8EFV - chains A and F of the 8 polymer chains in the assembly; structure by electron microscopy, 2.97 A resolution.

Chain A (and F):
Molecule: Holliday junction ATP-dependent DNA helicase RuvB
Organism: Thermus thermophilus HB8
Notes: EC 3.6.4.12; chain F of this document is another copy of the same molecule, construct and numbering; everything in this record applies to it too
UniProt: Q5SL87 (RUVB_THET8); numbering as in UniProt (aligned over 1-324)
Chain sequence (324 residues; numbered 1 to 324; the number before each row is that of its first residue):
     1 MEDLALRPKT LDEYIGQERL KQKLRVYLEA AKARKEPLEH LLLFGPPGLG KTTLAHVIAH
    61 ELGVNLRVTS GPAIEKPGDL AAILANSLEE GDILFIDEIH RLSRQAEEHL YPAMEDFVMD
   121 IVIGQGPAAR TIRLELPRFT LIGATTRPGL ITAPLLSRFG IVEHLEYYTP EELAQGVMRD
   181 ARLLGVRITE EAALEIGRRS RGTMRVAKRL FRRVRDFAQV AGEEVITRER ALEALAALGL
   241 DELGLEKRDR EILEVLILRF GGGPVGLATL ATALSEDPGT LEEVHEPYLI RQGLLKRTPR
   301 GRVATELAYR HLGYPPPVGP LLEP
Not modelled in the structure: 1-4, 318-324 (chain F: 1-5, 75-76, 121-131, 318-324)
Bound ions: Mg2+ near Asp-97 (its only coordinating residue here)
Residues lining bound ligands:
  - ADP (adenosine-5'-diphosphate): Ala-5, Leu-6, Arg-7, Pro-8, Tyr-14, Ile-15, Gly-16, Pro-47, Gly-48, Leu-49, Gly-50, Lys-51, Thr-52, Thr-53, Tyr-168, Arg-179, Met-204, Arg-205, Lys-208
  - ATP-gamma-S (AGS; phosphothiophosphoric acid-adenylate ester): Glu-115, Pro-154, Arg-158
UniProt features mapped onto this chain:
  - binding site (ATP): Tyr-14, Ile-15, Gly-48, Lys-51, Thr-52, Thr-53, Asp-97, Thr-146, Tyr-168, Arg-205
  - binding site (Mg(2+)): Thr-52
  - binding site (DNA): Arg-297, Arg-302
Reported in the primary citation:
  - self-association interface (contacts with another copy of this molecule); pairs are residue here / residue on that copy: Arg-215/Glu-39
  - binding site for the 49-nt DNA strand: Arg-101, Arg-104, Arg-300
  - binding site for ATP-gamma-S: Arg-7, Tyr-14, Ile-15, Lys-51, Arg-158, Tyr-168, Arg-205
  - Mg2+ coordination: Asp-97
  - catalytic residues: Arg-158
  - catalytic residues: Glu-115, Asp-116 (proposed by the authors, not directly observed)

Chain A / chain F interface:
Pairs across the interface (27):
  Pro-72(A) / Glu-108(F)
  Arg-101(A) / Arg-104(F)
  Arg-101(A) / Glu-108(F)  salt bridge
  Arg-205(A) / Ser-157(F)
  Arg-205(A) / Arg-158(F)
  Arg-209(A) / Gly-160(F)
  Arg-212(A) / Glu-39(F)  salt bridge
  Arg-213(A) / Tyr-27(F)
  Arg-213(A) / Glu-39(F)  salt bridge
  Arg-213(A) / Gly-160(F)  hydrogen bond (side chain-backbone)
  Arg-213(A) / Ile-161(F)
  Arg-215(A) / Arg-34(F)
  Asp-216(A) / Val-26(F)
  Asp-216(A) / Ala-30(F)
  Asp-216(A) / Arg-34(F)  salt bridge
  Phe-217(A) / Val-26(F)  hydrophobic
  Phe-217(A) / Tyr-27(F)
  Gln-219(A) / Ala-30(F)  hydrogen bond (side chain-backbone)
  Gln-219(A) / Ala-33(F)
  Gln-219(A) / Arg-34(F)  hydrogen bond
  Val-220(A) / Val-26(F)
  Val-220(A) / Ala-30(F)
  Ala-237(A) / Lys-23(F)
  Leu-238(A) / Tyr-27(F)
  Thr-272(A) / Arg-297(F)  hydrogen bond (side chain-backbone)
  Thr-272(A) / Pro-299(F)
  Ser-275(A) / Arg-297(F)
Interface residues without a listed pair, chain A (16 interface residues in all): Glu-75
Interface residues without a listed pair, chain F (20 interface residues in all): Glu-29, Glu-36, Gln-105, Phe-159, Thr-298

In short:
Chain A and chain F form an interface of 16 and 20 residues respectively, with 4 hydrogen bonds and 4 salt
bridges. Polar pairs include Arg-101(A)/Glu-108(F), Arg-212(A)/Glu-39(F) and Arg-213(A)/Glu-39(F). Ligands of
chain A: ATP-gamma-S and ADP. From the paper: catalytic residues Arg-158(A), Glu-115(A) and Asp-116(A); a
binding site for ATP-gamma-S at Arg-7(A), Tyr-14(A) and Ile-15(A) among others.
Both chains are Holliday junction ATP-dependent DNA helicase RuvB (Thermus thermophilus HB8). Entry 8EFV
(Structure of single homo-hexameric Holliday junction ATP-dependent DNA helicase RuvB motor) was determined by
electron microscopy together with 8EFY and 8GH8 from the same study.
